PDB entry 3H1I | X-ray diffraction, 3.53 A resolution | chains B and O of the 20 polymer chains in the assembly

[Chain B (and O)]
Protein: Ubiquinol-cytochrome-C reductase complex core protein 2, mitochondrial
From: Gallus gallus
Notes: EC 1.10.2.2; chain O of this document is another copy of the same molecule, construct and numbering; everything in this record applies to it too
Sequence (441 residues; numbered -1 to 439; the number before each row is that of its first residue; numbers below 1 keep their minus sign (Ser-1 is residue -1)):
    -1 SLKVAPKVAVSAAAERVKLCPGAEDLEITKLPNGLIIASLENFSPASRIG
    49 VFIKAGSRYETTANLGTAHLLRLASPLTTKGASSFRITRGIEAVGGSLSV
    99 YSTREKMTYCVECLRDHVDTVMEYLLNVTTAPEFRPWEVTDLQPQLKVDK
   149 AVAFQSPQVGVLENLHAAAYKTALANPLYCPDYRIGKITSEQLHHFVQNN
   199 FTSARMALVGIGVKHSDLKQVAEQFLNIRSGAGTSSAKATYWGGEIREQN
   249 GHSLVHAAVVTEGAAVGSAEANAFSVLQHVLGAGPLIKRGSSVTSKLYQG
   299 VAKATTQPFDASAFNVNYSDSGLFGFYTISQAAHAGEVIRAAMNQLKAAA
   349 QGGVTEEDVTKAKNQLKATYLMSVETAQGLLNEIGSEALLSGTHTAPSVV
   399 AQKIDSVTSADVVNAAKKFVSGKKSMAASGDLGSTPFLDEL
Disordered / not traced: -1 to 18 (chain O: -1 to 17)

[Chain B / chain O interface]
Contacting residue pairs - 26 pairs, chain B then chain O:
  Thr60(B) - Gln247(O)  hydrogen bond
  Thr60(B) - Asp429(O)  hydrogen bond
  Thr60(B) - Gly431(O)
  Leu63(B) - Gln247(O)
  Lys169(B) - Phe435(O)
  Lys169(B) - Asp437(O)  salt bridge
  Lys169(B) - Glu438(O)  salt bridge
  Tyr181(B) - Gln247(O)
  Tyr181(B) - Asn248(O)
  Tyr181(B) - Gly249(O)  hydrogen bond (side chain-backbone)
  Trp240(B) - Glu243(O)  hydrogen bond
  Trp240(B) - Phe435(O)
  Trp240(B) - Asp437(O)
  Glu243(B) - Trp240(O)  hydrogen bond
  Gln247(B) - Thr60(O)  hydrogen bond
  Gln247(B) - Leu63(O)
  Gln247(B) - Tyr181(O)
  Asn248(B) - Tyr181(O)
  Gly249(B) - Tyr181(O)  hydrogen bond (backbone-side chain)
  Asp429(B) - Thr60(O)
  Gly431(B) - Thr60(O)
  Phe435(B) - Lys169(O)
  Phe435(B) - Trp240(O)
  Asp437(B) - Lys169(O)  salt bridge
  Asp437(B) - Trp240(O)
  Glu438(B) - Lys169(O)  salt bridge
Interface residues without a listed pair, chain B (16 interface residues in all): Tyr168, Arg245
Interface residues without a listed pair, chain O (16 interface residues in all): Tyr168, Arg245

[In short]
The chain B/chain O interface involves 16 residues from each chain, with 7 hydrogen bonds and 4 salt bridges.
Among the polar pairs are Lys169(B)-Asp437(O), Lys169(B)-Glu438(O) and Thr60(B)-Gln247(O).
Chain B and chain O are both Ubiquinol-cytochrome-C reductase complex core protein 2, mitochondrial (Gallus
gallus); the structure, Stigmatellin and antimycin bound cytochrome bc1 complex from chicken, was determined
by X-ray diffraction (same publication as 3H1H and 3H1J).
